9C9D - chains A and F of the 5 polymer chains in the assembly; structure by X-ray diffraction, 2.90 A resolution.

== Chain A ==
Name: Major histocompatibility complex class I-related gene protein
Organism: Homo sapiens
Reference sequence: Q95460 (HMR1_HUMAN); residues 1-270 here correspond to UniProt positions 23-292 (UniProt number = residue number + 22)
Sequence (271 residues; each row starts with the number of its first residue; numbering starts at 0):
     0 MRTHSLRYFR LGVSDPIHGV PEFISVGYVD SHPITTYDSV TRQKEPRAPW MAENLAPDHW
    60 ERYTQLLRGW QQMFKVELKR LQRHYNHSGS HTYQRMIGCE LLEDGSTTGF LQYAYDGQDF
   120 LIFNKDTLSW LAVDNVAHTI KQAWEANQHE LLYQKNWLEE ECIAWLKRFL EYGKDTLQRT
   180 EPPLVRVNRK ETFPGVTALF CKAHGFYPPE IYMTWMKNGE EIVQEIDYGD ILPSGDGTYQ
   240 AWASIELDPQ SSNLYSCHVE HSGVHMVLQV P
Not modelled in the structure: 221-222, 270
Construct notes: initiating methionine (0); conflict Ser261 (Cys283 in Q95460)
Swiss-Prot annotation at these positions:
  - binding site (5-(2-oxoethylideneamino)-6-(D-ribitylamino)uracil): Arg9, Ser24, Lys43, Arg94, Tyr152, Gln153
  - binding site (5-(2-oxopropylideneamino)-6-(D-ribitylamino)uracil): Arg9, Ser24, Lys43, Arg94, Tyr152, Gln153
  - binding site (7-hydroxy-6-methyl-8-(1-D-ribityl)lumazine): Arg9, Ser24, Lys43, Arg94, Tyr152, Gln153
  - binding site (8-(9H-purin-6-yl)-2-oxa-8-azabicyclo[3.3.1]nona-3,6-diene-4,6-dicarbaldehyde): Arg9, Lys43, His58, Arg94
  - binding site (2-amino-4-oxopteridine-6-carbaldehyde): Lys43
  - binding site (pyridoxal): Lys43
  - glycosylation: Asn85 (N-linked (GlcNAc...) asparagine)
Cystine bridges: Cys98-Cys161, Cys200-Cys256
Glycans and other covalent adducts: Acetyl 6-formylpterin (30W) linked to Lys43
Ligand contacts: Acetyl 6-formylpterin (30W; N-(6-formyl-4-oxo-3,4-dihydropteridin-2-yl)acetamide): Tyr7, Arg9, Thr34, Tyr62, Leu66, Trp69, Arg94, Ile96, Tyr152, Trp156

== Chain F ==
Name: Leukocyte immunoglobulin-like receptor subfamily B member 2
Organism: Homo sapiens
Notes: fragment: residues 22-220 (Uniprot numbering)
Reference sequence: Q8N423 (LIRB2_HUMAN); residues -1 to 197 here correspond to UniProt positions 22-220 (UniProt number = residue number + 23)
Sequence (211 residues; each row starts with the number of its first residue; numbers below 1 keep their minus sign (Met-2 is residue -2)):
    -2 MQTGTIPKPT LWAEPDSVIT QGSPVTLSCQ GSLEAQEYRL YREKKSASWI TRIRPELVKN
    58 GQFHIPSITW EHTGRYGCQY YSRARWSELS DPLVLVMTGA YPKPTLSAQP SPVVTSGGRV
   118 TLQCESQVAF GGFILCKEGE DEHPQCLNSQ PHARGSSRAI FSVGPVSPNR RWSHRCYGYD
   178 LNSPYVWSSP SDLLELLVPG GSGSGHHHHH H
Not modelled in the structure: -2 to 0, 136-139, 194-208
Construct notes: initiating methionine (-2); expression tag (198-208)
Cystine bridges: Cys26-Cys75, Cys121-Cys173, Cys133-Cys143

== How chain A and chain F interact ==
Contacting residue pairs - 6 pairs, chain A then chain F:
  Phe192(A) with Tyr38(F), hydrophobic; Arg39(F); Glu40(F); Leu86(F), hydrophobic
  Pro193(A) with Tyr38(F), hydrophobic; Leu86(F), hydrophobic
Other interface residues (no listed pair), chain A (4 interface residues in all): Thr191, Glu245
Other interface residues (no listed pair), chain F (7 interface residues in all): Lys41, Gly74, Gln76

== In short ==
4 residues of chain A and 7 residues of chain F are in contact. Covalently linked Acetyl 6-formylpterin: at
Lys43(A). Curated annotation (UniProt) lists 6 residues binding
5-(2-oxoethylideneamino)-6-(D-ribitylamino)uracil, 6 residues binding
5-(2-oxopropylideneamino)-6-(D-ribitylamino)uracil, 6 residues binding
7-hydroxy-6-methyl-8-(1-D-ribityl)lumazine and 4 residues binding
8-(9H-purin-6-yl)-2-oxa-8-azabicyclo[3.3.1]nona-3,6-diene-4,6-dicarbaldehyde on chain A.
Chain A is Major histocompatibility complex class I-related gene protein and chain F is Leukocyte
immunoglobulin-like receptor subfamily B member 2, both from Homo sapiens; the structure, Protein receptor,
was determined by X-ray diffraction.
